PDB entry 1PTO | X-ray diffraction, 3.50 A resolution | chains C and D of the 6 polymer chains in the assembly

[Chain C]
Protein: Pertussis toxin
Source organism: Bordetella pertussis
UniProt: P04979 (TOX3_BORPE); residues 4-199 here correspond to UniProt positions 32-227 (UniProt number = residue number + 28)
Sequence (196 residues; numbered 4 to 199; the number before each row is that of its first residue):
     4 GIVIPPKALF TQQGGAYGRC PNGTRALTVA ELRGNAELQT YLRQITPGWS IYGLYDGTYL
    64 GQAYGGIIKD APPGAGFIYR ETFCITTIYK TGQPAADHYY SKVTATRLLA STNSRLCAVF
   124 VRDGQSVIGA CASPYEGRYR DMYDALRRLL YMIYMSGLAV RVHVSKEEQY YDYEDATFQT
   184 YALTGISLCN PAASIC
Cystine bridges: C23-C87, C120-C134, C192-C199

[Chain D]
Protein: Pertussis toxin (subunit S4)
Source organism: Bordetella pertussis
UniProt: P04980 (TOX4_BORPE); residues 1-110 here correspond to UniProt positions 43-152 (UniProt number = residue number + 42)
Sequence (110 residues; numbered 1 to 110; the number before each row is that of its first residue):
     1 DVPYVLVKTN MVVTSVAMKP YEVTPTRMLV CGIAAKLGAA ASSPDAHVPF CFGKDLKRPG
    61 SSPMEVMLRA VFMQQRPLRM FLGPKQLTFE GKPALELIRM VECSGKQDCP
Cystine bridges: C31-C51, C103-C109

[Interface between chain C and chain D]
Pairs across the interface - 29 pairs, chain C then chain D:
  D144(C) with L56(D)
  M145(C) with K19(D); P20(D), hydrophobic; M28(D), hydrophobic; L56(D), hydrophobic
  A148(C) with M18(D); M28(D), hydrophobic
  L149(C) with M18(D)
  R151(C) with S61(D); R69(D)
  M155(C) with F72(D), hydrophobic; M73(D), hydrophobic
  R164(C) with E90(D), salt bridge
  H166(C) with E90(D), salt bridge
  G188(C) with M18(D)
  I189(C) with A17(D); M18(D), hydrogen bond (backbone-backbone)
  S190(C) with V16(D); A17(D); E90(D), hydrogen bond
  L191(C) with S15(D), hydrogen bond (backbone-side chain); V16(D), hydrogen bond (backbone-backbone); F72(D), hydrophobic
  N193(C) with T14(D), hydrogen bond; S15(D); I33(D)
  A195(C) with H47(D)
  A196(C) with I33(D), hydrophobic
  I198(C) with E90(D)
Also at the interface, not in a pair above, chain C (18 interface residues in all): L152, T187
Also at the interface, not in a pair above, chain D (17 interface residues in all): F89

[In short]
18 residues of chain C and 17 residues of chain D are in contact, with 5 hydrogen bonds and 2 salt bridges.
Among the polar pairs are R164(C)-E90(D), H166(C)-E90(D) and S190(C)-E90(D).
Here chain C is Pertussis toxin and chain D is Pertussis toxin (subunit S4), both from Bordetella pertussis.
Entry 1PTO (The structure of a pertussis toxin-sugar complex as a model for receptor binding) was determined
by X-ray diffraction.
